8QJE - chains A and W; structure by electron microscopy, 4.16 A resolution (low resolution: residue-level contacts below are approximate; hydrogen-bond / salt-bridge calls are withheld).

# Chain A
Name: Portal protein
Source organism: Staphylococcus phage 812
Reference sequence: A0A0U1WIV9 (A0A0U1WIV9_9CAUD); numbering as in UniProt (aligned over 1-563)
Amino-acid sequence (563 residues; numbered 1 to 563; the number before each row is that of its first residue):
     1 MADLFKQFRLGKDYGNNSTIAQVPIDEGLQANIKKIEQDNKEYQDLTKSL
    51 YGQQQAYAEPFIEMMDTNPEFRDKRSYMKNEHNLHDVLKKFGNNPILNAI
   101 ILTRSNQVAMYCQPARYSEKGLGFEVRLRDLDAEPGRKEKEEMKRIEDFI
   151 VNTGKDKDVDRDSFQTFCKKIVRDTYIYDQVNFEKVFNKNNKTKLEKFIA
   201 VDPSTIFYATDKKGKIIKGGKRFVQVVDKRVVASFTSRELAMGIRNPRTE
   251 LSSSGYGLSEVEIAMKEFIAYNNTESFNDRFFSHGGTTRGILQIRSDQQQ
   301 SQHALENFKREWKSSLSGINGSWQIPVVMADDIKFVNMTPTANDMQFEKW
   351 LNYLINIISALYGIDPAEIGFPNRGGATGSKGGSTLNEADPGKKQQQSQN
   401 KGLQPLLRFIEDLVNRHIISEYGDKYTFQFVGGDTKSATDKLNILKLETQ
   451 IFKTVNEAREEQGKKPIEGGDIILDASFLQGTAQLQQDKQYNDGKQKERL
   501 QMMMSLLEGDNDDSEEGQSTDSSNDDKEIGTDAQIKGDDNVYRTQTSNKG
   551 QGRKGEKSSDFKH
Unresolved in the structure: 1-48, 379-394, 504-563

# Chain W
Name: Putative neck protein
Source organism: Staphylococcus phage 812
Reference sequence: A1YTN6 (A1YTN6_9CAUD); numbering as in UniProt (aligned over 1-302)
Amino-acid sequence (302 residues; each row starts with the number of its first residue):
     1 MVNSMFGGDLDPYEKSLNYEYPYHPSGNPKHIDVSEIDNLTLADYGWSPD
    51 AVKAYMFGIVVQNPDTGQPMGDEFYNHILERAVGKAERALDISILPDTQH
   101 EMRDYHETEFNSYMFVHAYRKPILQVENLQLQFNGRPIYKYPANWWKVEH
   151 LAGHVQLFPTALMQTGQSMSYDAVFNGYPQLAGVYPPSGATFAPQMIRLE
   201 YVSGMLPRKKAGRNKPWEMPPELEQLVIKYALKEIYQVWGNLIIGAGIAN
   251 KTLEVDGITETIGTTQSAMYGGASAQILQINEDIKELLDGLRAYFGYNMI
   301 GL
Unresolved in the structure: 1-15, 162-189
Ion coordination: Zn2+ near H117 (its only coordinating residue here)

# How chain A and chain W interact
Contacting residue pairs (26; chain A residue first):
  Q298(A) with A89(W); R292(W)
  Q299(A) with Y297(W)
  Q300(A) with N298(W)
  S301(A) with D91(W)
  Q302(A) with D91(W); H117(W); N298(W); M299(W); I300(W)
  H303(A) with Y119(W)
  L305(A) with I300(W)
  E306(A) with R103(W); Y119(W); I300(W)
  F308(A) with L302(W)
  K309(A) with H106(W); E109(W); I300(W); G301(W); L302(W)
  R310(A) with D104(W)
  W312(A) with L302(W)
  K313(A) with L302(W)
  S314(A) with F192(W)
  S317(A) with T191(W)
Other interface residues (no listed pair), chain W (18 interface residues in all): P194

# Overview
15 residues of chain A and 18 residues of chain W are in contact.
Here chain A is Portal protein and chain W is Putative neck protein, both from Staphylococcus phage 812. Entry
8QJE (Neck of phage 812 virion (C12)) was determined by electron microscopy (same publication as 8Q01, 8Q1I,
8Q7D, 8QEK, 8QEM, 8QKH, 8R5G and 8R69).
